Entry 9H9N (electron microscopy, 3.10 A resolution); this record covers chains A and D of the 13 polymer chains in the assembly.

== Chain A ==
Molecule: 16S RNA
Source organism: Escherichia coli
Sequence (1541 nucleotides; numbered 1 to 1542; 1 number in that range is skipped by the numbering (no residue carries it; nothing is unmodelled there); the number before each row is that of its first residue):
     1 AAAUUGAAGA GUUUGAUCAU GGCUCAGAUU GAACGCUGGC GGCAGGCCUA ACACAUGCAA
    61 GUCGAACGGU AACAGGAAGA AGCUUGCUUC UUUGCUGACG AGUGGCGGAC GGGUGAGUAA
   121 UGUCUGGGAA ACUGCCUGAU GGAGGGGGAU AACUACUGGA AACGGUAGCU AAUACCGCAU
   181 AACGUCGCAA GACCAAAGAG GGGGACCUUC GGGCCUCUUG CCAUCGGAUG UGCCCAGAUG
   241 GGAUUAGCUA GUAGGUGGGG UAACGGCUCA CCUAGGCGAC GAUCCCUAGC UGGUCUGAGA
   301 GGAUGACCAG CCACACUGGA ACUGAGACAC GGUCCAGACU CCUACGGGAG GCAGCAGUGG
   361 GGAAUAUUGC ACAAUGGGCG CAAGCCUGAU GCAGCCAUGC CGCGUGUAUG AAGAAGGCCU
   421 UCGGGUUGUA AAGUACUUUC AGCGGGGAGG AAGGGAGUAA AGUUAAUACC UUUGCUCAUU
   481 GACGUUACCC GCAGAAGAAG CACCGGCUAA CUCCGUGCCA GCAGCCXCGG UAAUACGGAG
   541 GGUGCAAGCG UUAAUCGGAA UUACUGGGCG UAAAGCGCAC GCAGGCGGUU UGUUAAGUCA
   601 GAUGUGAAAU CCCCGGGCUC AACCUGGGAA CUGCAUCUGA UACUGGCAAG CUUGAGUCUC
   661 GUAGAGGGGG GUAGAAUUCC AGGUGUAGCG GUGAAAUGCG UAGAGAUCUG GAGGAAUACC
   721 GGUGGCGAAG GCGGCCCCCU GGACGAAGAC UGACGCUCAG GUGCGAAAGC GUGGGGAGCA
   781 AACAGGAUUA GAUACCCUGG UAGUCCACGC CGUAAACGAU GUCGACUUGG AGGUUGUGCC
   841 CUUGAGGCGU GGCUUCCGGA GCUAACGCGU UAAGUCGACC GCCUGGGGAG UACGGCCGCA
   901 AGGUUAAAAC UCAAAUGAAU UGACGGGGGC
   932 CCGCACAAGC GGUGGAGCAU GUGGUUUAAU UCGAUGXAAC GCGAAGAACC UUACCUGGUC
   992 UUGACAUCCA CGGAAGUUUU CAGAGAUGAG AAUGUGCCUU CGGGAACCGU GAGACAGGUG
  1052 CUGCAUGGCU GUCGUCAGCU CGUGUUGUGA AAUGUUGGGU UAAGUCCCGC AACGAGCGCA
  1112 ACCCUUAUCC UUUGUUGCCA GCGGUCCGGC CGGGAACUCA AAGGAGACUG CCAGUGAUAA
  1172 ACUGGAGGAA GGUGGGGAUG ACGUCAAGUC AUCAUGGCCC UUACGACCAG GGCUACACAC
  1232 GUGCUACAAU GGCGCAUACA AAGAGAAGCG ACCUCGCGAG AGCAAGCGGA CCUCAUAAAG
  1292 UGCGUCGUAG UCCGGAUUGG AGUCUGCAAC UCGACUCCAU GAAGUCGGAA UCGCUAGUAA
  1352 UCGUGGAUCA GAAUGCCACG GUGAAUACGU UCCCGGCCUU GUACACACCG CCCGUXACAC
  1412 CAUGGGAGUG GGUUGCAAAA GAAGUAGGUA GCUUAACCUU CGGGAGGGCG CUUACCACUU
  1472 UGUGAUUCAU GACUGGGGUG AAGUCGUAAC AAGGUAACCG UAGGGGAACC UGCGGUUGGA
  1532 UCACCUCCUU A
Disordered / not traced: 932-1386, 1535-1542
Modified positions: PSU (pseudouridine-5'-monophosphate) at position 516, G7M (N7-methyl-guanosine-5'-monophosphate) at position 527, 2MG (2N-methylguanosine-5'-monophosphate) at position 967, 5MC (5-methylcytidine-5'-monophosphate) at position 968, 2MG (2N-methylguanosine-5'-monophosphate) at position 1208, 4OC (4n,o2'-methylcytidine-5'-monophosphate) at position 1402, 5MC (5-methylcytidine-5'-monophosphate) at position 1407, UR3 (3-methyluridine-5'-monophoshate) at position 1498, 2MG (2N-methylguanosine-5'-monophosphate) at position 1516, MA6 (6N-dimethyladenosine-5'-monophoshate) at position 1518, MA6 (6N-dimethyladenosine-5'-monophoshate) at position 1519
Ion coordination: Mg2+ site 1 near G21 (its only coordinating residue here); Mg2+ site 2 near C48 (its only coordinating residue here); Mg2+ site 3 near A53 (its only coordinating residue here); Mg2+ site 4: A59, U387; Mg2+ site 5 near G100 (its only coordinating residue here); K+ site 1: G104, G105; Mg2+ site 6: A109, G331; Mg2+ site 7: A116, G117, G289; Mg2+ site 8 near C135 (its only coordinating residue here); K+ site 2: G145, A197; Mg2+ site 9: A174, C175; Mg2+ site 10: U180, A195; 32 more Mg2+ sites not listed; 4 more K+ sites not listed
Small-molecule neighbours: A1IC4 ((2S,3S)-2-[[(2S)-2-[[(2S,4S)-5-aminocarbonyloxy-4-oxidanyl-2-[[(2S,3R)-3-oxidanylpiperidin-2-yl]carbonylamino]pentanoyl]amino]-3-(1H-imidazol-4-yl)propanoyl]amino]-3-(2-chloranyl-1H-imidazol-4-yl)-3-oxidanyl-propanoic acid): U692, G693, U788, U789, G791, A792, A794, C795, C796, U1506

== Chain D ==
Name: Small ribosomal subunit protein uS4
Source organism: Escherichia coli
Reference sequence: P0A7V8 (RS4_ECOLI); residue numbers follow UniProt; this construct covers 1-206
Sequence (206 residues; row label = number of the first residue in the row):
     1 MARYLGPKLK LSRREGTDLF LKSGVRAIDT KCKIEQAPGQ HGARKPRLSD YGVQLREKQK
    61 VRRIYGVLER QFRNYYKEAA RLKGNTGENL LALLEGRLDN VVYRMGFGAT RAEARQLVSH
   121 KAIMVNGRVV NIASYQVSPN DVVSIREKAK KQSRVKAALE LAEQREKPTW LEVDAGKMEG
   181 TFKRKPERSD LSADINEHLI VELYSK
Disordered / not traced: 1

== How chain A and chain D interact ==
Contacting residue pairs (101; chain A residue first):
  A8(A) - Glu202(D)  hydrogen bond to the base
  A8(A) - Ser205(D)  base contact
  A8(A) - Lys206(D)  base contact
  C400(A) - Arg70(D)  salt bridge to the phosphate
  C401(A) - Arg70(D)  salt bridge to the phosphate
  C401(A) - Asn74(D)  hydrogen bond to the phosphate
  G402(A) - Gln71(D)  hydrogen bond to the phosphate
  G402(A) - Ile132(D)  sugar contact
  G402(A) - Ser134(D)  hydrogen bond to the phosphate
  C403(A) - Gln71(D)  phosphate contact
  C403(A) - Ser134(D)  hydrogen bond to the phosphate
  G404(A) - Ala2(D)  base contact
  G404(A) - Arg3(D)  phosphate contact
  G404(A) - Arg115(D)  salt bridge to the phosphate
  G404(A) - Ser119(D)  sugar contact
  U405(A) - Ala2(D)  base contact
  U405(A) - Arg3(D)  salt bridge to the phosphate
  U405(A) - Leu5(D)  base contact
  G406(A) - Arg3(D)  phosphate contact
  G406(A) - Leu5(D)  phosphate contact
  G406(A) - Gln116(D)  hydrogen bond to the sugar
  U407(A) - Arg3(D)  salt bridge to the phosphate
  U407(A) - Thr110(D)  phosphate contact
  U407(A) - Glu113(D)  sugar contact
  U407(A) - Gln116(D)  hydrogen bond to the sugar
  A408(A) - Ser23(D)  phosphate contact
  A408(A) - Thr110(D)  hydrogen bond to the phosphate
  U409(A) - Lys22(D)  salt bridge to the phosphate
  U409(A) - Ser23(D)  hydrogen bond to the phosphate
  U409(A) - Val25(D)  phosphate contact
  G410(A) - Arg26(D)  salt bridge to the phosphate
  G410(A) - Lys31(D)  salt bridge to the phosphate
  A411(A) - Arg26(D)  salt bridge to the phosphate
  G413(A) - Lys31(D)  base contact
  G413(A) - Cys32(D)  base contact
  U426(A) - Gln36(D)  phosphate contact
  U426(A) - Gly39(D)  sugar contact
  U427(A) - Arg13(D)  salt bridge to the phosphate
  U427(A) - Pro38(D)  phosphate contact
  U427(A) - Gly39(D)  phosphate contact
  G428(A) - Pro7(D)  phosphate contact
  G428(A) - Lys10(D)  salt bridge to the phosphate
  U429(A) - Leu9(D)  phosphate contact
  U429(A) - Arg13(D)  salt bridge to the phosphate
  U429(A) - Lys22(D)  phosphate contact
  U429(A) - Lys31(D)  hydrogen bond to the sugar
  U429(A) - Cys32(D)  phosphate contact
  A430(A) - Pro7(D)  phosphate contact
  A430(A) - Lys8(D)  hydrogen bond to the phosphate
  A430(A) - Leu9(D)  hydrogen bond to the phosphate
  A430(A) - Lys22(D)  salt bridge to the phosphate
  C436(A) - Gln152(D)  hydrogen bond to the phosphate
  C436(A) - Arg154(D)  sugar contact
  U437(A) - His120(D)  hydrogen bond to the sugar
  U437(A) - Gln152(D)  hydrogen bond to the phosphate
  U437(A) - Arg154(D)  sugar contact
  U438(A) - His120(D)  sugar contact
  U438(A) - Lys148(D)  salt bridge to the phosphate
  U439(A) - Ser119(D)  hydrogen bond to the sugar
  U439(A) - His120(D)  sugar contact
  U439(A) - Lys121(D)  hydrogen bond to the phosphate
  U439(A) - Asn131(D)  hydrogen bond to the sugar
  C440(A) - Lys121(D)  salt bridge to the phosphate
  C490(A) - Arg146(D)  salt bridge to the phosphate
  A499(A) - Ala2(D)  base contact
  U508(A) - Tyr51(D)  sugar contact
  A509(A) - Ser49(D)  phosphate contact
  A509(A) - Tyr51(D)  phosphate contact
  A510(A) - Leu48(D)  phosphate contact
  C511(A) - His41(D)  hydrogen bond to the phosphate
  C511(A) - Arg44(D)  salt bridge to the phosphate
  U512(A) - Gln40(D)  hydrogen bond to the sugar
  U512(A) - His41(D)  salt bridge to the phosphate
  G540(A) - Gln40(D)  base contact
  G541(A) - Gly39(D)  sugar contact
  G541(A) - Gln40(D)  hydrogen bond to the sugar
  G542(A) - Lys10(D)  salt bridge to the phosphate
  G542(A) - Arg14(D)  hydrogen bond to the phosphate
  G542(A) - Gly39(D)  sugar contact
  U543(A) - Arg14(D)  salt bridge to the phosphate
  G544(A) - Leu55(D)  phosphate contact
  G544(A) - Arg56(D)  salt bridge to the phosphate
  G544(A) - Gln59(D)  phosphate contact
  G544(A) - Arg63(D)  salt bridge to the phosphate
  C545(A) - Lys58(D)  salt bridge to the phosphate
  C545(A) - Gln59(D)  hydrogen bond to the phosphate
  C545(A) - Arg62(D)  salt bridge to the phosphate
  C545(A) - Glu69(D)  phosphate contact
  A546(A) - Leu68(D)  phosphate contact
  A546(A) - Glu69(D)  hydrogen bond to the phosphate
  A546(A) - Arg70(D)  hydrogen bond to the phosphate
  A547(A) - Ala2(D)  hydrogen bond to the phosphate
  A547(A) - Leu68(D)  phosphate contact
  C613(A) - Arg81(D)  salt bridge to the phosphate
  U619(A) - Arg128(D)  hydrogen bond to the sugar
  U619(A) - Val129(D)  base contact
  U619(A) - Val130(D)  base contact
  U619(A) - Asn131(D)  hydrogen bond to the base
  U619(A) - Ile132(D)  base contact
  C620(A) - Ile132(D)  base contact
  C620(A) - Tyr135(D)  sugar contact
Interface residues without a listed pair, chain A (46 interface residues in all): A2, C489, G491, C614
Interface residues without a listed pair, chain D (63 interface residues in all): Leu21, Gly52, Arg73, Lys83, Ala112, Ala133

== Summary ==
46 residues of chain A face 63 of chain D across their interface, with 28 hydrogen bonds and 25 salt bridges.
Among the polar pairs are A8(A)-Glu202(D), U619(A)-Asn131(D) and G406(A)-Gln116(D). Bound to chain A: compound
A1IC4. A59(A) and U387(A) coordinate Mg2+ site 4.
Here chain A is 16S RNA and chain D is Small ribosomal subunit protein uS4, both from Escherichia coli. Entry
9H9N (Complex 4 (BODY) 30S-GE81112 (weak residual tRNA)) was determined by electron microscopy together with
9H8G, 9H9H, 9H9I, 9H9J, 9H9K, 9H9L and 9H9M from the same study.
